PDB entry 8EQB | electron microscopy, 6.50 A resolution (low resolution: residue-level contacts below are approximate; hydrogen-bond / salt-bridge calls are withheld) | chains C and I of the 12 polymer chains in the assembly

# Chain C (and I)
Protein: Isoform 2 of BRCA2 and CDKN1A-interacting protein
From: Homo sapiens
Notes: chain I of this document is another copy of the same molecule, construct and numbering; everything in this record applies to it too
Reference sequence: Q9P287-2 (BCCIP_HUMAN); residue numbers follow UniProt; this construct covers 50-90, 102-226, 240-322
Amino-acid sequence (254 residues; numbered 45 to 322; 24 numbers in that range are skipped by the numbering (no residue carries them; nothing is unmodelled there); the number before each row is that of its first residue):
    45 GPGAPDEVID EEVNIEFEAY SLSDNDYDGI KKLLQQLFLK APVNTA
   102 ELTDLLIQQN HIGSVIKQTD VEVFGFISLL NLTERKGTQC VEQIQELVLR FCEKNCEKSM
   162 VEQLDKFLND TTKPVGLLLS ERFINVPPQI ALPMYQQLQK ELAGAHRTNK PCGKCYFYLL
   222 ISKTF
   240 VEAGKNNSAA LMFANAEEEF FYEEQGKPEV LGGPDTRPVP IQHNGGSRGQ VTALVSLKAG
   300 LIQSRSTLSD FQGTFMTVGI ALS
Disordered / not traced: 45-56, 102-120, 206-213, 240-288
Sequence notes: expression tag (45-49)

# Chain C / chain I interface
Contacting residue pairs (4; chain C residue first):
  N132(C) with T134(I)
  T134(C) with N132(I)
  E135(C) with T313(I)
  T313(C) with E135(I)

# In short
The chain C/chain I interface involves 4 residues from each chain.
Chain C and chain I are both Isoform 2 of BRCA2 and CDKN1A-interacting protein (Homo sapiens); the structure,
FAM46C/BCCIPalpha/Nanobody complex, was determined by electron microscopy, deposited together with 8EXE and
8EXF.
